PDB entry 8XK9 | X-ray diffraction, 2.40 A resolution | chains C and A of the 6 polymer chains in the assembly

Chain C:
Molecule: 16-nt DNA strand
Sequence (16 nucleotides; each row starts with the number of its first residue):
   202 AACGGCGCCG TGGTCG
Modified residues: OMG (o2'-methylguanosine-5'-monophosphate) at position 217

Chain A:
Name: DNA polymerase I, thermostable
Organism: Thermus aquaticus
Notes: EC 2.7.7.7
UniProt: P19821 (DPO1_THEAQ); residue numbers follow UniProt; this construct covers 294-832
Sequence (539 residues; numbered 294 to 832; the number before each row is that of its first residue):
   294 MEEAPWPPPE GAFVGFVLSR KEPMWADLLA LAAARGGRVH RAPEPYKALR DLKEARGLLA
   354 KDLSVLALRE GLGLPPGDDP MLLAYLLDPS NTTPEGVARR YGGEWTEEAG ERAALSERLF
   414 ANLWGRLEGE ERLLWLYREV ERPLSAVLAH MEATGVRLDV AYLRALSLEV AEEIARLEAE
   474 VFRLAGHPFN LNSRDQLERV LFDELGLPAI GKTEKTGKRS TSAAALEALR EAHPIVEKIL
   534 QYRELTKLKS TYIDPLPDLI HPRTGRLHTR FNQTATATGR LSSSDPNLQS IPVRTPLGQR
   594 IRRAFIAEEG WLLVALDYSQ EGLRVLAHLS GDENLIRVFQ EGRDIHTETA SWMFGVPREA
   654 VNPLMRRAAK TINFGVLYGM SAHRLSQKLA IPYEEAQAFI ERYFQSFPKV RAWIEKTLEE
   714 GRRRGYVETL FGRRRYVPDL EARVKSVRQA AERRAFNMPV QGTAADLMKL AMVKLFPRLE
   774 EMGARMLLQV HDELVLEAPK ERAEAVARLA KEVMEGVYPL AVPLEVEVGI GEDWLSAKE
Disordered / not traced: 294-295
Differences from the reference sequence: conflict Met294 (Leu in P19821), Ala518 (Val in P19821), Ser583 (Asn in P19821), Glu614 (Ile in P19821), Gly615 (Glu in P19821), Asn655 (Asp in P19821), Lys681 (Glu in P19821), Gln742 (Glu in P19821), Arg747 (Met in P19821)
Bound ions: Mg2+ site 1: Asp610, Tyr611, Asp785 (together with A1LWE); Mg2+ site 2: Asp610, Asp785 (together with A1LWE)
Residues lining bound ligands: A1LWE ([[(2R,3R,4R,5R)-5-(2-azanyl-6-oxidanylidene-1H-purin-9-yl)-4-methoxy-3-oxidanyl-oxolan-2-yl]methoxy-oxidanyl-phosphoryl] phosphono hydrogen phosphate): Arg573, Asp610, Tyr611, Ser612, Gln613, Glu614, Gly615, Leu616, His639, Arg659, Arg660, Lys663, Thr664, Phe667, Tyr671, Asn750, Val753, Asp785

Interface between chain C and chain A:
Pairs across the interface - 48 pairs, chain C then chain A:
  DA202(C) - Glu507(A)  base contact
  DA203(C) - Arg677(A)  sugar contact
  DA203(C) - Ser739(A)  phosphate contact
  DA203(C) - Ala743(A)  base contact
  DA203(C) - Arg746(A)  sugar contact
  DC204(C) - Thr664(A)  base contact
  DC204(C) - Phe667(A)  base contact
  DC204(C) - Gly668(A)  base contact
  DC204(C) - Tyr671(A)  base contact
  DC204(C) - Met673(A)  hydrogen bond to the sugar
  DC204(C) - Ser674(A)  hydrogen bond to the phosphate
  DC204(C) - Arg677(A)  salt bridge to the phosphate
  DC204(C) - Arg746(A)  hydrogen bond to the phosphate
  DG205(C) - Arg573(A)  base contact
  DG205(C) - Arg746(A)  salt bridge to the phosphate
  DG205(C) - Arg747(A)  phosphate contact
  DG205(C) - Asn750(A)  sugar contact
  DG205(C) - Gln754(A)  base contact
  DG206(C) - Ala570(A)  phosphate contact
  DG206(C) - Thr571(A)  sugar contact
  DG206(C) - Arg573(A)  base contact
  DG206(C) - Arg728(A)  salt bridge to the phosphate
  DG206(C) - Arg747(A)  phosphate contact
  DG206(C) - Gln754(A)  hydrogen bond to the sugar
  DC207(C) - Ala568(A)  phosphate contact
  DC207(C) - Thr569(A)  phosphate contact
  DC207(C) - Ala570(A)  hydrogen bond to the phosphate
  DC207(C) - Ser575(A)  phosphate contact
  DG208(C) - Ala568(A)  phosphate contact
  DG208(C) - Ser575(A)  hydrogen bond to the phosphate
  DG208(C) - Ser576(A)  sugar contact
  DG208(C) - Ser577(A)  phosphate contact
  DG208(C) - Asn580(A)  hydrogen bond to the sugar
  DC209(C) - Lys540(A)  base contact
  DC209(C) - Thr544(A)  phosphate contact
  DC209(C) - Ser577(A)  phosphate contact
  DC209(C) - Asp578(A)  hydrogen bond to the phosphate
  DC209(C) - Asn580(A)  phosphate contact
  DC210(C) - Ser543(A)  phosphate contact
  DC210(C) - Thr544(A)  sugar contact
  DG211(C) - Asn485(A)  phosphate contact
  DG211(C) - Ser543(A)  phosphate contact
  DT212(C) - Asn483(A)  hydrogen bond to the phosphate
  DT212(C) - Asn485(A)  sugar contact
  DT212(C) - Ser486(A)  hydrogen bond to the phosphate
  DG213(C) - Ser486(A)  hydrogen bond to the phosphate
  DG213(C) - Asp488(A)  sugar contact
  DG213(C) - Gln489(A)  hydrogen bond to the phosphate
Interface residues without a listed pair, chain C (13 interface residues in all): DG214
Interface residues without a listed pair, chain A (37 interface residues in all): Asn565, Pro579, Gly672, His784

In short:
Chain C and chain A form an interface of 13 and 37 residues respectively; the contacts include 12 hydrogen
bonds and 3 salt bridges. Polar pairs include DC204(C)-Met673(A), DG206(C)-Gln754(A) and DG208(C)-Asn580(A).
Ligands of chain A: compound A1LWE.
Here chain C is a 16-nt DNA strand and chain A is DNA polymerase I, thermostable (Thermus aquaticus). Entry
8XK9 (ternary complex of DNA polymerase SFM4-3 recognizing C2 methyoxy nucleotide) was determined by X-ray
diffraction (same publication as 8XJR and 8XK7).
